PDB entry 5F8W | X-ray diffraction, 1.56 A resolution | chains A and B

# Chain A (and B)
Molecule: GalNAc/Gal-specific lectin
From: Crenomytilus grayanus
Notes: chain B of this document is another copy of the same molecule, construct and numbering; everything in this record applies to it too
UniProt: H2FH31 (H2FH31_9BIVA); numbering as in UniProt (aligned over 1-150)
Amino-acid sequence (156 residues; numbered 1 to 156; the number before each row is that of its first residue):
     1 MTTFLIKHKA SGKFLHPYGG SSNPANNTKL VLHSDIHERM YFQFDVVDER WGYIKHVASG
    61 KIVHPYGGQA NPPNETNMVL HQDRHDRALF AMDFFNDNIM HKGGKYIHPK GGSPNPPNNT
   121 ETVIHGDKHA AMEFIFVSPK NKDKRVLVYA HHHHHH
Not modelled in the structure: 1, 151-156
Construct notes: expression tag (151-156)
Small-molecule neighbours:
  - beta-D-galactopyranose (GAL): Glu-75, His-108, Pro-109, Lys-110, Gly-111, Gly-112, Val-123, His-125, Asp-127, His-129
  - alpha-D-galactopyranose (GLA), molecule 1: His-16, Pro-17, Tyr-18, Gly-19, Gly-20, Val-31, His-33, Asp-35, His-37, Asn-119
  - alpha-D-galactopyranose (GLA), molecule 2: Asn-27, His-64, Pro-65, Tyr-66, Gly-67, Gly-68, Val-79, His-81, Asp-83, His-85
UniProt features mapped onto this chain:
  - binding site (D-galactose): His-16, Gly-19, Asn-27, Asp-35 to His-37, His-64, Gly-67, Glu-75, Asp-83 to His-85, His-108, Gly-111, Asn-119, Asp-127 to His-129
  - glycosylation (N-linked (GlcNAc...) asparagine): Asn-26, Asn-74, Asn-118
  - mutagenesis: His-16 (H16A: Loss of hemagglutinating and porcine stomach mucin-binding activities; when associated with A-17 and A-19), Pro-17 (P17A: Loss of hemagglutinating and porcine stomach mucin-binding activities; when associated with A-16 and A-19), Gly-19 (G19A: Loss of hemagglutinating and porcine stomach mucin-binding activities; when associated with A-16 and A-17), Asn-27 (N27A: 5.9-fold decreased porcine stomach mucin-binding activity compared to wild-type), His-37 (H37A: 1.4-fold decreased porcine stomach mucin-binding activity compared to wild-type), His-64 (H64A: Loss of hemagglutinating and porcine stomach mucin-binding activities; when associated with A-65 and A-67), Pro-65 (P65A: Loss of hemagglutinating and porcine stomach mucin-binding activities; when associated with A-64 and A-67), Gly-67 (G67A: Loss of hemagglutinating and porcine stomach mucin-binding activities; when associated with A-64 and A-65), Glu-75 (E75A: 3.2-fold decreased porcine stomach mucin-binding activity compared to wild-type), His-85 (H85A: 5.0-fold decreased porcine stomach mucin-binding activity compared to wild-type), His-108 (H108A: Retains slight hemagglutinating activity and has 6-fold decreased porcine stomach mucin-binding activity; when associated with A-109 and A-111), Pro-109 (P109A: Retains slight hemagglutinating activity and has 6-fold decreased porcine stomach mucin-binding activity; when associated with A-108 and A-111), 4 further mutagenesis entries in UniProt

# Chain A / chain B interface
Contacting residue pairs - 31 pairs, chain A then chain B:
  Val-46(A) / Leu-147(B)  hydrophobic
  Glu-49(A) / Phe-94(B)
  Glu-49(A) / Arg-145(B)
  Glu-49(A) / Val-146(B)
  Glu-49(A) / Leu-147(B)
  Arg-50(A) / Phe-94(B)  hydrogen bond (side chain-backbone)
  Arg-50(A) / Phe-95(B)
  Arg-50(A) / Arg-145(B)
  Ala-91(A) / Phe-95(B)  hydrophobic
  Met-92(A) / Phe-95(B)
  Asp-93(A) / Phe-95(B)
  Phe-94(A) / Glu-49(B)
  Phe-94(A) / Arg-50(B)  hydrogen bond (backbone-side chain)
  Phe-94(A) / Phe-94(B)  hydrophobic
  Phe-95(A) / Arg-50(B)
  Phe-95(A) / Ala-91(B)  hydrophobic
  Phe-95(A) / Met-92(B)
  Phe-95(A) / Asp-93(B)
  Phe-95(A) / Phe-95(B)  hydrophobic
  Phe-95(A) / Tyr-149(B)
  Asn-96(A) / Asn-96(B)  hydrogen bond
  Arg-145(A) / Glu-49(B)
  Arg-145(A) / Arg-50(B)
  Val-146(A) / Glu-49(B)
  Leu-147(A) / Val-46(B)  hydrophobic
  Leu-147(A) / Glu-49(B)
  Leu-147(A) / Tyr-149(B)  hydrophobic
  Tyr-149(A) / Phe-95(B)
  Tyr-149(A) / Leu-147(B)  hydrophobic
  Tyr-149(A) / Tyr-149(B)
  Ala-150(A) / Ala-150(B)  hydrophobic

# In short
The chain A/chain B interface involves 14 residues from each chain; the contacts include 3 hydrogen bonds.
Polar contacts include Arg-50(A)/Phe-94(B) and Asn-96(A)/Asn-96(B). Chain A binds beta-D-galactopyranose and
alpha-D-galactopyranose. UniProt lists 18 D-galactose-binding residues and 16 mutagenesis sites on chain A.
Both chains are GalNAc/Gal-specific lectin (Crenomytilus grayanus). Entry 5F8W (Crystal structure of a
Crenomytilus grayanus lectin in complex with galactose) was determined by X-ray diffraction (same publication
as 5F8Y and 5F90).
